PDB entry 8G3F | electron microscopy, 3.70 A resolution | chains B and C of the 5 polymer chains in the assembly

[Chain B (and C)]
Name: Bacitracin export ATP-binding protein BceA
Source organism: Bacillus subtilis subsp. subtilis str. 168
Notes: chain C of this document is another copy of the same molecule, construct and numbering; everything in this record applies to it too
UniProtKB: O34697 (BCEA_BACSU); residues 2-253 here = UniProt positions 2-253
Amino-acid sequence (261 residues; each row starts with the number of its first residue; numbers below 1 keep their minus sign (Met-7 is residue -7)):
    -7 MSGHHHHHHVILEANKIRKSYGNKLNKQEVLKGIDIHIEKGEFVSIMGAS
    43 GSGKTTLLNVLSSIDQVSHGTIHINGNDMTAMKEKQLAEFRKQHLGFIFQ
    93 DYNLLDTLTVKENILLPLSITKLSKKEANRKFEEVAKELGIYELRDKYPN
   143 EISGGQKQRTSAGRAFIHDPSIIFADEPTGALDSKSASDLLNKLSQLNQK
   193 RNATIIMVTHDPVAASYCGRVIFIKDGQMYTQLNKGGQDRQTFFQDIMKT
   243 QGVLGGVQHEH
Not modelled in the structure: -7 to 2, 247-253
Differences from the reference sequence: expression tag (-7 to 1)
Reported in the primary citation:
  - mutagenesis - Y13A: decreased catalytic activity

[How chain B and chain C interact]
Contacting residue pairs - 6 pairs, chain B then chain C:
  Gln92(B) with Ser176(C)
  Asp93(B) with Asp175(C)
  Leu174(B) with Gln237(C); Met240(C)
  Asp175(B) with Gln237(C); Met240(C)
Other interface residues (no listed pair), chain B (7 interface residues in all): Gly172, Ala173, Ser176
Other interface residues (no listed pair), chain C (6 interface residues in all): Val205, Phe236

[In short]
7 residues of chain B and 6 residues of chain C are in contact. From the paper: Y13A of chain B reduces
catalytic activity.
Both chains are Bacitracin export ATP-binding protein BceA (Bacillus subtilis subsp. subtilis str. 168). Entry
8G3F (BceAB-S nucleotide free BceS state 1) was determined by electron microscopy (same publication as 8G3A,
8G3B, 8G3L, 8G4C and 8G4D).
